Entry 4A0O (electron microscopy, 10.50 A resolution (very low resolution: no residue pairs are listed; an interface is given only as per-side residue counts)); this record covers chains A and M of the 16 polymer chains in the assembly.

Chain A (and M):
Protein: T-complex protein 1 subunit beta
Source organism: Bos taurus
Notes: chain M of this document is another copy of the same molecule, construct and numbering; everything in this record applies to it too
UniProt: Q3ZBH0 (TCPB_BOVIN); residues 1-513 here correspond to UniProt positions 14-526 (UniProt number = residue number + 13)
Amino-acid sequence (513 residues; each row starts with the number of its first residue):
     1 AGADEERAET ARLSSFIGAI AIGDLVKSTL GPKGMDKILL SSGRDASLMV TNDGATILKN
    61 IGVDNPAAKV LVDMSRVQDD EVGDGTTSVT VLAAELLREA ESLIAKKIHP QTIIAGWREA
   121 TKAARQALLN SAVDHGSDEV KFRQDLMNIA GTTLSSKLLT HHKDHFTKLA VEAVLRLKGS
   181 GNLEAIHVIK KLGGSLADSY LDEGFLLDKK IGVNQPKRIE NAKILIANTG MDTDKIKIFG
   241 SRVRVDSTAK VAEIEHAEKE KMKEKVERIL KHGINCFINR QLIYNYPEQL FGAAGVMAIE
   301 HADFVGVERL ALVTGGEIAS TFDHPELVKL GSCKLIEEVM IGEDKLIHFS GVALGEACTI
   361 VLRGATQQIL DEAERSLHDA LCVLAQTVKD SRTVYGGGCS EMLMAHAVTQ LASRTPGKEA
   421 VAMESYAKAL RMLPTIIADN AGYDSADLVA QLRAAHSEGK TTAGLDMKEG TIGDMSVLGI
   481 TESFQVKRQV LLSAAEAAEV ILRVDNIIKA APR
Disordered / not traced: 184-357 (chain M: 209-333)
Swiss-Prot annotation at these positions:
  - binding site (ADP): Gly31, Gly85, Thr86, Thr87, Ser88, Ser155, Ser156, Gly397, Glu482, Lys487
  - binding site (ATP): Gly31, Gly85, Thr86, Thr87, Glu482, Lys487
  - binding site (Mg(2+)): Asp84
  - modified residue: Ser47 (Phosphoserine), Lys141 (N6-acetyllysine), Lys168 (N6-acetyllysine), Ser247 (Phosphoserine), Thr248 (Phosphothreonine)
  - cross-link: Lys235 (Glycyl lysine isopeptide (Lys-Gly) (interchain with G-Cter in SUMO2))

How chain A and chain M interact:
At this resolution (10 A) residue pairs are not listed: 24 residues of chain A and 29 of chain M lie at the interface.

Summary:
24 residues of chain A and 29 residues of chain M are in contact. Curated annotation (UniProt) lists 10
ADP-binding residues, 6 ATP-binding residues and Mg2+-binding residue Asp84(A) on chain A.
Chain A and chain M are both T-complex protein 1 subunit beta (Bos taurus); the structure, Symmetry-free
cryo-EM map of TRiC in the nucleotide-free (apo) state, was determined by electron microscopy, deposited
together with 4A0V, 4A0W and 4A13.
